Entry 8IAV (X-ray diffraction, 2.59 A resolution); this record covers chains A and B of the 4 polymer chains in the assembly.

== Chain A (and B) ==
Molecule: Pyruvate kinase
From: Streptococcus pneumoniae R6
Notes: chain B of this document is another copy of the same molecule, construct and numbering; everything in this record applies to it too
Reference sequence: Q8DQ84 (Q8DQ84_STRR6); residue numbers follow UniProt; this construct covers 1-501
Amino-acid sequence (521 residues; numbered -19 to 501; the number before each row is that of its first residue; numbers below 1 keep their minus sign (Met-19 is residue -19)):
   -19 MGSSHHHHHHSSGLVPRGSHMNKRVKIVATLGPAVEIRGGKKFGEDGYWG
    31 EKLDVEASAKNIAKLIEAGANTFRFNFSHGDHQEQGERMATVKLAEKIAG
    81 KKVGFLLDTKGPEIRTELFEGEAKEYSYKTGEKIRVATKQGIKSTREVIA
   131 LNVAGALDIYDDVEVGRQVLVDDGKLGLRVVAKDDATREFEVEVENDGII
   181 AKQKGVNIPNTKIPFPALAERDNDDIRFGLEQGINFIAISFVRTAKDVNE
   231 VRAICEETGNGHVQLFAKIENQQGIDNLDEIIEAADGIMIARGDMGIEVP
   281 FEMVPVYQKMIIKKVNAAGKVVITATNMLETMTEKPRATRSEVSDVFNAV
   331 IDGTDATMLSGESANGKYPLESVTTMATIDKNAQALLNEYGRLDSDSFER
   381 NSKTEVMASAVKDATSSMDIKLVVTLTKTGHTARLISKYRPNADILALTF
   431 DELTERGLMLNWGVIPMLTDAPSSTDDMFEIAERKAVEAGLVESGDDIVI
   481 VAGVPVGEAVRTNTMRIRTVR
Unresolved in the structure: -19 to 0, 97-130, 162-169, 178-184, 501 (chain B: -19 to 0, 26-33, 95-107, 119-140, 163-170, 178-182)
Construct notes: initiating methionine (-19); expression tag (-18 to 0)
Small-molecule neighbours: 1,6-di-O-phosphono-beta-D-fructofuranose (FBP): Ser382, Lys383, Thr384, Leu406, Thr407, Lys408, Thr409, Gly410, His411, Thr412, Val490, Arg491, Thr492
What the authors report for this chain:
  - catalytic residues: Arg54, Lys248 (proposed by the authors, not directly observed)
  - mutagenesis - A218V (300-fold), K408E/H411N: decreased catalytic activity
  - mutagenesis - T407A: decreased catalytic activity on in the absence of FBP
  - mutagenesis - T384A, H411A: decreased catalytic activity on 1,6-di-O-phosphono-beta-D-fructofuranose
  - mutagenesis - S382A/T384A: abolished catalytic activity on 1,6-di-O-phosphono-beta-D-fructofuranose
  - mutagenesis - S382A/T384A: abolished growth

== Chain A / chain B interface ==
Contacting residue pairs - 58 pairs, chain A then chain B:
  Gly154(A) - Arg317(B)  hydrogen bond (backbone-side chain)
  Lys155(A) - Pro316(B)
  Arg272(A) - Arg320(B)
  Gly273(A) - Arg320(B)  hydrogen bond (backbone-side chain)
  Gly276(A) - Arg317(B)  hydrogen bond (backbone-side chain)
  Phe281(A) - Arg317(B)
  Phe281(A) - Val323(B)  hydrophobic
  Phe281(A) - Thr355(B)
  Phe281(A) - Thr358(B)
  Phe281(A) - Ile359(B)  hydrophobic
  Glu282(A) - Thr358(B)
  Glu282(A) - Asn362(B)  hydrogen bond (backbone-side chain)
  Met283(A) - Asn362(B)  hydrogen bond
  Pro285(A) - Phe327(B)  hydrophobic
  Val286(A) - Phe327(B)  hydrophobic
  Val286(A) - Leu366(B)  hydrophobic
  Lys289(A) - Asn328(B)  hydrogen bond
  Lys289(A) - Tyr370(B)
  Met290(A) - Tyr370(B)
  Asn307(A) - Thr319(B)
  Asn307(A) - Arg320(B)  hydrogen bond (side chain-backbone)
  Asn307(A) - Ser321(B)  hydrogen bond (backbone-side chain)
  Arg317(A) - Gly154(B)
  Arg317(A) - Lys155(B)
  Thr319(A) - Asn307(B)
  Arg320(A) - Arg272(B)  hydrogen bond (side chain-backbone)
  Arg320(A) - Gly273(B)  hydrogen bond (side chain-backbone)
  Arg320(A) - Gly276(B)
  Arg320(A) - Asn307(B)
  Ser321(A) - Asn307(B)  hydrogen bond (side chain-backbone)
  Ser321(A) - Ser321(B)
  Ser321(A) - Glu322(B)
  Ser321(A) - Asp325(B)
  Glu322(A) - Ser321(B)
  Val323(A) - Phe281(B)
  Val323(A) - Pro285(B)  hydrophobic
  Ser324(A) - Arg272(B)
  Ser324(A) - Asp325(B)  hydrogen bond
  Asp325(A) - Ser321(B)
  Asp325(A) - Ser324(B)  hydrogen bond
  Phe327(A) - Pro285(B)  hydrophobic
  Phe327(A) - Val286(B)  hydrophobic
  Asn328(A) - Lys289(B)
  Asn328(A) - Asn328(B)
  Ile331(A) - Arg372(B)
  Thr355(A) - Phe281(B)
  Thr358(A) - Phe281(B)
  Ile359(A) - Phe281(B)  hydrophobic
  Asn362(A) - Glu282(B)  hydrogen bond (side chain-backbone)
  Asn362(A) - Met283(B)
  Asn362(A) - Val286(B)
  Leu366(A) - Val286(B)  hydrophobic
  Tyr370(A) - Lys289(B)
  Tyr370(A) - Met290(B)
  Tyr370(A) - Arg372(B)  hydrogen bond (backbone-side chain)
  Arg372(A) - Ile331(B)
  Arg372(A) - Tyr370(B)  hydrogen bond (side chain-backbone)
  Arg372(A) - Arg372(B)
Also at the interface, not in a pair above, chain A (35 interface residues in all): Asp153, Ile277, Thr306, Met308
Also at the interface, not in a pair above, chain B (39 interface residues in all): Asp274, Ile277, Val284, Gln288, Met308, Glu310, Gly371

== Summary ==
35 residues of chain A face 39 of chain B across their interface, with 16 hydrogen bonds. Polar pairs include
Gly154(A)-Arg317(B), Gly273(A)-Arg320(B) and Gly276(A)-Arg317(B). Chain A binds
1,6-di-O-phosphono-beta-D-fructofuranose. From the paper: catalytic residues Arg54(A) and Lys248(A); A218V and
K408E/H411N of chain A reduce catalytic activity; 6 substitutions were tested in all.
Both chains are Pyruvate kinase (Streptococcus pneumoniae R6). Entry 8IAV (Crystal structure of Streptococcus
pneumoniae pyruvate kinase in complex with fructose 1,6-bisphosphate) was determined by X-ray diffraction,
deposited together with 8IAS, 8IAT, 8IAU, 8IAW and 8IAX.
